Entry 5IAE (X-ray diffraction, 1.55 A resolution); this record covers chains A and C of the 4 polymer chains in the assembly.

# Chain A (and C)
Molecule: Caspase-3
Source organism: Homo sapiens
Notes: EC 3.4.22.56; chain C of this document is another copy of the same molecule, construct and numbering; everything in this record applies to it too
Reference sequence: P42574 (CASP3_HUMAN); residues 1-277 here = UniProt positions 1-277
Amino-acid sequence (279 residues; row label = number of the first residue in the row):
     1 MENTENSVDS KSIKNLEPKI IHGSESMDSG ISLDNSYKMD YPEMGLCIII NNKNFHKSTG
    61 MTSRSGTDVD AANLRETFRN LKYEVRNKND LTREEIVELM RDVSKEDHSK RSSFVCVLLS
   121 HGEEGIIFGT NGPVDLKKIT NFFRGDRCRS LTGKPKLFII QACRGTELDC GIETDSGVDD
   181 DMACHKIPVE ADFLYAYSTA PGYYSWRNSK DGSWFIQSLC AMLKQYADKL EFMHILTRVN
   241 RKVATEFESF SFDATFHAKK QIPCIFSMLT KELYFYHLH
Disordered / not traced: 1-28, 175-184
Construct notes: engineered mutation Phe266 (Val in P42574); expression tag (278-279)
Curated features (UniProtKB/Swiss-Prot):
  - active site: His121, Cys163
  - modified residue: Met1 (N-acetylmethionine), Lys11 (N6-acetyllysine), Ser26 (Phosphoserine), Cys163 (S-nitrosocysteine), Arg207 (Microbial infection: ADP-riboxanated arginine)
  - mutagenesis: Asp9 (D9A: In P3-D3A mutant; abolished cleavage and activation, leading to prevent thiol protease activity; when associated with A-28 and A-175), Asp28 (D28A: In P3-D3A mutant; abolished cleavage and activation, leading to prevent thiol protease activity; when associated with A-9 and A-175), Asp175 (D175A: In P3-D3A mutant; abolished cleavage and activation, leading to prevent thiol protease activity; when associated with A-9 and A-28), Arg207 (R207A: Abolished ADP-riboxanation by C.violaceum CopC)

# Chain A / chain C interface
Pairs across the interface - 109 pairs, chain A then chain C:
  Asp34(A) - Arg241(C)  salt bridge
  Asn35(A) - Arg238(C)  hydrogen bond
  Gly145(A) - Ile172(C)
  Asp146(A) - Ile172(C)
  Arg149(A) - Ile172(C)
  Arg149(A) - Glu173(C)  hydrogen bond (side chain-backbone)
  Asp169(A) - Pro188(C)
  Asp169(A) - Val189(C)  hydrogen bond (side chain-backbone)
  Asp169(A) - Glu190(C)  hydrogen bond (side chain-backbone)
  Cys170(A) - Asp146(C)
  Cys170(A) - Lys186(C)  hydrogen bond (backbone-side chain)
  Gly171(A) - Ile187(C)
  Gly171(A) - Val189(C)
  Ile172(A) - Gly145(C)
  Ile172(A) - Asp146(C)
  Ile172(A) - Arg149(C)
  Ile172(A) - Lys186(C)
  Ile172(A) - Ile187(C)  hydrogen bond (backbone-backbone)
  Glu173(A) - Arg149(C)  hydrogen bond (backbone-side chain)
  Glu173(A) - His185(C)  salt bridge
  Glu173(A) - Lys186(C)
  Thr174(A) - His185(C)  hydrogen bond (backbone-backbone)
  Thr174(A) - Ile187(C)
  His185(A) - Glu173(C)
  His185(A) - Thr174(C)  hydrogen bond (backbone-backbone)
  His185(A) - Glu248(C)  salt bridge
  Lys186(A) - Cys170(C)  hydrogen bond (side chain-backbone)
  Lys186(A) - Ile172(C)
  Lys186(A) - Glu173(C)
  Lys186(A) - Ala244(C)
  Lys186(A) - Glu248(C)
  Lys186(A) - Ala258(C)  hydrogen bond (side chain-backbone)
  Lys186(A) - Lys260(C)  hydrogen bond (backbone-side chain)
  Ile187(A) - Gly171(C)
  Ile187(A) - Ile172(C)  hydrogen bond (backbone-backbone)
  Ile187(A) - Thr174(C)
  Ile187(A) - Ala244(C)
  Ile187(A) - Thr245(C)
  Pro188(A) - Asp169(C)
  Pro188(A) - Ala244(C)
  Pro188(A) - Lys260(C)
  Pro188(A) - Gln261(C)
  Pro188(A) - Ile262(C)
  Val189(A) - Asp169(C)  hydrogen bond (backbone-side chain)
  Val189(A) - Gly171(C)
  Glu190(A) - Asp169(C)  hydrogen bond (backbone-side chain)
  Glu190(A) - Tyr203(C)  hydrogen bond
  Glu190(A) - Ile262(C)
  Ala200(A) - Met268(C)  hydrophobic
  Pro201(A) - Phe266(C)  hydrophobic
  Pro201(A) - Met268(C)
  Tyr203(A) - Glu190(C)  hydrogen bond
  Glu231(A) - His234(C)  salt bridge
  His234(A) - Glu231(C)  salt bridge
  His234(A) - His234(C)  hydrogen bond
  His234(A) - Glu272(C)  salt bridge
  Thr237(A) - Leu269(C)
  Thr237(A) - Thr270(C)
  Thr237(A) - Lys271(C)
  Thr237(A) - Glu272(C)
  Arg238(A) - Asn35(C)  hydrogen bond
  Asn240(A) - Ser267(C)  hydrogen bond (side chain-backbone)
  Asn240(A) - Met268(C)
  Asn240(A) - Leu269(C)  hydrogen bond (side chain-backbone)
  Arg241(A) - Asp34(C)  salt bridge
  Arg241(A) - Thr270(C)
  Arg241(A) - Lys271(C)
  Ala244(A) - Lys186(C)
  Ala244(A) - Ile187(C)
  Ala244(A) - Pro188(C)
  Thr245(A) - Ile187(C)
  Glu248(A) - His185(C)  salt bridge
  Glu248(A) - Lys186(C)
  Ala258(A) - Lys186(C)  hydrogen bond (backbone-side chain)
  Lys260(A) - Lys186(C)  hydrogen bond (side chain-backbone)
  Lys260(A) - Pro188(C)
  Gln261(A) - Pro188(C)
  Ile262(A) - Pro188(C)
  Ile262(A) - Glu190(C)
  Ile262(A) - Met268(C)
  Ile262(A) - Thr270(C)
  Pro263(A) - Met268(C)
  Cys264(A) - Phe266(C)  hydrophobic
  Cys264(A) - Ser267(C)
  Cys264(A) - Met268(C)  hydrophobic
  Ile265(A) - Ile265(C)
  Ile265(A) - Phe266(C)
  Ile265(A) - Ser267(C)  hydrogen bond (backbone-backbone)
  Phe266(A) - Pro201(C)  hydrophobic
  Phe266(A) - Cys264(C)  hydrophobic
  Phe266(A) - Ile265(C)
  Phe266(A) - Phe266(C)  hydrophobic
  Ser267(A) - Asn240(C)  hydrogen bond (backbone-side chain)
  Ser267(A) - Cys264(C)
  Ser267(A) - Ile265(C)  hydrogen bond (backbone-backbone)
  Met268(A) - Ala200(C)  hydrophobic
  Met268(A) - Pro201(C)
  Met268(A) - Asn240(C)
  Met268(A) - Ile262(C)
  Met268(A) - Pro263(C)
  Met268(A) - Cys264(C)  hydrophobic
  Leu269(A) - Thr237(C)
  Leu269(A) - Asn240(C)  hydrogen bond (backbone-side chain)
  Thr270(A) - Thr237(C)
  Thr270(A) - Arg241(C)
  Thr270(A) - Ile262(C)
  Lys271(A) - Thr237(C)
  Lys271(A) - Arg241(C)
  Glu272(A) - His234(C)
Other interface residues (no listed pair), chain A (48 interface residues in all): Lys137, Thr152, Ala191, Met233, Tyr274
Other interface residues (no listed pair), chain C (47 interface residues in all): Arg144, Thr152, Ala191, Met233

# Overview
48 residues of chain A and 47 residues of chain C are in contact, with 27 hydrogen bonds and 8 salt bridges.
Polar pairs include Asp34(A)-Arg241(C), Glu173(A)-His185(C) and His185(A)-Glu248(C). Curated annotation
(UniProt) lists active-site residues His121(A) and Cys163(A) and 4 mutagenesis sites on chain A.
Chain A and chain C are both Caspase-3 (Homo sapiens); the structure, Caspase 3 V266F, was determined by X-ray
diffraction together with 5I9B, 5I9T, 5IAB, 5IAG, 5IAJ, 5IAK and 6 further entries from the same study.
